Entry 4GJG (X-ray diffraction, 2.00 A resolution); this record covers chain A.

# Chain A
Protein: Troponin C, slow skeletal and cardiac muscles
Source organism: Homo sapiens
Notes: fragment: n-terminal domain
UniProtKB: P63316 (TNNC1_HUMAN); residues 1-89 here = UniProt positions 1-89
Sequence (89 residues; numbered 1 to 89; the number before each row is that of its first residue):
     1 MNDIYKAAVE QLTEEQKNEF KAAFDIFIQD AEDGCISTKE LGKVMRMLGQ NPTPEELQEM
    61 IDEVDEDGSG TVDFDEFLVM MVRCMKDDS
Unresolved in the structure: 67-69
Construct notes: engineered mutation N2 (Asp in P63316), I28 (Val in P63316), Q29 (Leu in P63316), D30 (Gly in P63316)
Ion coordination: Ca2+ site 1 near E19 (its only coordinating residue here); Cd2+ site 1: F27, E40; Cd2+ site 2: D33, C35 (together with acetate ion); Cd2+ site 3: Q50, C84, D87; Cd2+ site 4: E56, C84, D87; Cd2+ site 5 near E59 (its only coordinating residue here); Cd2+ site 6: D65, T71, E76; Cd2+ site 7: E66, D73, D75
Swiss-Prot annotation at these positions:
  - binding site (Ca(2+)): D65, D67, S69, T71, E76
  - modified residue: M1 (N-acetylmethionine)
  - natural variant: A8 (A8V: In CMH13), Q29 (L29Q: In CMH13; this construct carries the variant), C84 (C84Y: In CMH13)
What the authors report for this chain:
  - conformationally variable residues (loop rearrangement): Q29 to E32
  - mutagenesis - D2N/V28I/L29Q/G30D: increased binding to Ca2+ (citing earlier work)

# Summary
The Cd2+ site 1 is built by F27 and E40. D33 and C35 coordinate Cd2+ site 2. From UniProt: 5 Ca2+-binding
residues. From the paper: D2N/V28I/L29Q/G30D increase binding to Ca2+; conformational variability at Q29.
Chain A is Troponin C, slow skeletal and cardiac muscles (Homo sapiens); the structure, Crystal structure of
the amino-terminal domain of human cardiac troponin C mutant D2N/V28I/L29Q/G30D (NIQD) in complex ..., was
determined by X-ray diffraction, deposited together with 4GJE, 4GJF, 3SWB and 3SD6.
